6AO5 - chains A and B; structure by X-ray diffraction, 2.96 A resolution.

Chain A:
Name: Serine/threonine-protein kinase 3
From: Homo sapiens
Notes: EC 2.7.11.1; fragment: kinase domain
Reference sequence: Q13188 (STK3_HUMAN); residue numbers follow UniProt; this construct covers 16-313, 428-491
Amino-acid sequence (362 residues; each row starts with the number of its first residue; note: 114 numbers in that range are skipped by the numbering (no residue carries them; nothing is unmodelled there)):
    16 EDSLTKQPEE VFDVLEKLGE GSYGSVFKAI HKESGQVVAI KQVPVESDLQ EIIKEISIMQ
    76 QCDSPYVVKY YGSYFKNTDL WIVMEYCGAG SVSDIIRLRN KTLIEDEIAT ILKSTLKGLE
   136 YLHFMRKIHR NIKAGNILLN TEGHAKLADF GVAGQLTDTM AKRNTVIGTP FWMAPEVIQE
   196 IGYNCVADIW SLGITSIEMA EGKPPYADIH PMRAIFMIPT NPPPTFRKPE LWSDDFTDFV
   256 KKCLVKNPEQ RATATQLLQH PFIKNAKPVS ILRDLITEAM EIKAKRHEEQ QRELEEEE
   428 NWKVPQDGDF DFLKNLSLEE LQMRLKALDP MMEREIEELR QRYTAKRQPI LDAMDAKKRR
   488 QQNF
Disordered / not traced: 16-27, 47-51, 58-62, 91-94, 169-180, 489-491
Differences from the reference sequence: engineered mutation N146 (Asp in Q13188)
Ion coordination: Mg2+: N151, D164 (together with AMP-PNP)
Small-molecule neighbours: AMP-PNP (ANP; phosphoaminophosphonic acid-adenylate ester): L33, E35, S37, Y38, G39, V41, A54, K56, M99, E100, Y101, C102, G105, S106, D109, N146, K148, G150, N151, L153, D164
Curated features (UniProtKB/Swiss-Prot):
  - binding site (ATP): L33 to V41, K56
  - binding site (Mg(2+)): N151, D164
  - modified residue: T117 (Phosphothreonine), T174 (Phosphothreonine), T180 (Phosphothreonine), S444 (Phosphoserine)
  - natural variant: V60 (V60L: In an ovarian clear cell carcinoma sample)
  - mutagenesis: K56 (K56R: Loss of kinase activity. Loss of interaction with components of the STRIPAK complex), T174 (T174A: Fully active), T180 (T180A: Loss of kinase activity. Loss of interaction with SLMAP)
From the paper describing this entry:
  - mutagenesis - D146N, T180A: abolished catalytic activity
  - post-translational modification sites: T180 (citing earlier work)

Chain B:
Name: Protein salvador homolog 1
From: Homo sapiens
Notes: fragment: SARAH domain
Reference sequence: Q9H4B6 (SAV1_HUMAN); residues 291-383 here = UniProt positions 291-383
Amino-acid sequence (93 residues; each row starts with the number of its first residue):
   291 SLLVPANPYH TAEIPDWLQV YARAPVKYDH ILKWELFQLA DLDTYQGMLK LLFMKELEQI
   351 VKMYEAYRQA LLTELENRKQ RQQWYAQQHG KNF
Disordered / not traced: 377-383
Curated features (UniProtKB/Swiss-Prot):
  - mutagenesis: E346 (E346A: Loss of interaction with STK3), I350 (I350A: Loss of interaction with STK3), Y357 (Y357A: Loss of interaction with STK3), R358 (R358A: Loss of interaction with STK3), L361 (L361A: Loss of interaction with STK3), L365 (L365A: Loss of interaction with STK3), R368 (R368A: Loss of interaction with STK3)
From the paper describing this entry:
  - mutagenesis - E346A/R358A, E346A/R368A: decreased signaling with Serine/threonine-protein kinase 3 (chain A)

How chain A and chain B interact:
Contacting residue pairs - 75 pairs, chain A then chain B:
  K430(A) - Y354(B)
  V431(A) - M353(B)
  V431(A) - Y354(B)
  V431(A) - Y357(B)  hydrophobic
  P432(A) - M353(B)
  P432(A) - Y357(B)
  Q433(A) - M353(B)
  F437(A) - A356(B)  hydrophobic
  F437(A) - Y357(B)  hydrophobic
  F437(A) - A360(B)  hydrophobic
  L440(A) - A360(B)  hydrophobic
  L440(A) - L361(B)
  L440(A) - E364(B)
  L440(A) - R368(B)  hydrogen bond (backbone-side chain)
  K441(A) - R368(B)  hydrogen bond (backbone-side chain)
  L443(A) - R368(B)  hydrogen bond (backbone-side chain)
  S444(A) - R368(B)
  L445(A) - R368(B)
  L448(A) - L361(B)
  L448(A) - E364(B)
  L448(A) - L365(B)  hydrophobic
  L448(A) - R368(B)
  R451(A) - Y357(B)
  R451(A) - L361(B)
  L452(A) - L361(B)
  L452(A) - L362(B)  hydrophobic
  L455(A) - Y354(B)  hydrophobic
  L455(A) - Y357(B)  hydrophobic
  L455(A) - R358(B)
  D456(A) - R358(B)  salt bridge
  M458(A) - Y354(B)  hydrogen bond (backbone-side chain)
  M459(A) - Y354(B)  hydrophobic
  E462(A) - Y354(B)  hydrogen bond
  I463(A) - L347(B)  hydrophobic
  I463(A) - I350(B)  hydrophobic
  L466(A) - F343(B)  hydrophobic
  L466(A) - E346(B)
  L466(A) - L347(B)  hydrophobic
  L466(A) - I350(B)  hydrophobic
  R467(A) - F343(B)
  R469(A) - A312(B)  hydrogen bond (side chain-backbone)
  R469(A) - E346(B)  salt bridge
  Y470(A) - A312(B)
  Y470(A) - L339(B)
  Y470(A) - L342(B)
  Y470(A) - F343(B)  hydrophobic
  Y470(A) - E346(B)  hydrogen bond
  A472(A) - D319(B)
  K473(A) - Y311(B)  hydrogen bond (side chain-backbone)
  K473(A) - A312(B)  hydrogen bond (side chain-backbone)
  K473(A) - A314(B)  hydrogen bond (side chain-backbone)
  K473(A) - P315(B)
  K473(A) - D319(B)
  K473(A) - L339(B)
  R474(A) - Q336(B)  hydrogen bond
  R474(A) - L339(B)
  R474(A) - K340(B)
  P476(A) - W324(B)
  I477(A) - W324(B)  hydrophobic
  I477(A) - L332(B)
  I477(A) - Q336(B)
  I477(A) - L339(B)  hydrophobic
  L478(A) - Q336(B)
  A480(A) - W324(B)  hydrophobic
  A480(A) - L332(B)  hydrophobic
  M481(A) - L329(B)
  M481(A) - L332(B)  hydrophobic
  M481(A) - D333(B)
  K484(A) - W324(B)
  K484(A) - E325(B)
  K484(A) - F327(B)
  K484(A) - L329(B)
  K484(A) - L332(B)
  K485(A) - L329(B)
  Q488(A) - L329(B)
Interface residues without a listed pair, chain A (40 interface residues in all): W429, G435, F439, N442, Q449, R487
Interface residues without a listed pair, chain B (33 interface residues in all): R313, Q328, V351
From the paper, about this interface:
  - hot spots on chain B (mutagenesis) - E346A, I350A, Y357A, R358A, L361A, L365A, R368A: abolished binding to Serine/threonine-protein kinase 3 (chain A)

In short:
The interface between chain A and chain B involves 40 residues on one side and 33 on the other; the contacts
include 11 hydrogen bonds and 2 salt bridges. Polar contacts include D456(A)-R358(B), R469(A)-E346(B) and
L440(A)-R368(B). The paper reports that E346A, I350A and Y357A of chain B, among others, abolish binding to
Serine/threonine-protein kinase 3 (chain A); a modification site at T180(A); 11 substitutions were tested in
all.
Here chain A is Serine/threonine-protein kinase 3 and chain B is Protein salvador homolog 1, both from Homo
sapiens. Entry 6AO5 (Crystal structure of human MST2 in complex with SAV1 SARAH domain) was determined by
X-ray diffraction, deposited together with 6AR0 and 6AR2.
